2C67 - chains A and B; structure by X-ray diffraction, 1.70 A resolution.

# Chain A (and B)
Protein: Amine oxidase (flavin-containing) B
Organism: Homo sapiens
Notes: EC 1.4.3.4; chain B of this document is another copy of the same molecule, construct and numbering; everything in this record applies to it too
UniProt: P27338 (AOFB_HUMAN); residues 2-520 here correspond to UniProt positions 1-519 (UniProt number = residue number - 1)
Sequence (520 residues; each row starts with the number of its first residue):
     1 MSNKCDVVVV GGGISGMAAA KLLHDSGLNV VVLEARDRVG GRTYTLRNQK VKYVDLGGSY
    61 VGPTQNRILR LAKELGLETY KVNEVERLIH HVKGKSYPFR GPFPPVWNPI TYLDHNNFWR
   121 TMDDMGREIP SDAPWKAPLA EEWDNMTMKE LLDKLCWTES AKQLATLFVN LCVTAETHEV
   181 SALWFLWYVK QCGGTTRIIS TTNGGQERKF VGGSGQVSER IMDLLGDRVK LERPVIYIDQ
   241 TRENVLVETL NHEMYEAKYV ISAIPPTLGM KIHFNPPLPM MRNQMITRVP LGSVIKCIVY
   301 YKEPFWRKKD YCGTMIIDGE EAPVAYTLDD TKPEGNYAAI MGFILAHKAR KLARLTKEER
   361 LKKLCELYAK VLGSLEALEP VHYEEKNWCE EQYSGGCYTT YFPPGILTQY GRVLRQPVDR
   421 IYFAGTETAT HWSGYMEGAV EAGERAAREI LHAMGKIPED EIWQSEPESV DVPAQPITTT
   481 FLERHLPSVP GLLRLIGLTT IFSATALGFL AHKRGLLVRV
Unresolved in the structure: 1-2, 502-520 (chain B: 1-2, 497-520)
Covalently attached groups: flavin-adenine dinucleotide (FAD) linked to Cys-397
Residues lining bound ligands:
  - FAD (flavin-adenine dinucleotide): Val-10, Gly-11, Gly-12, Gly-13, Ile-14, Ser-15, Gly-16, Leu-33, Glu-34, Ala-35, Arg-36, Gly-40, Gly-41, Arg-42, Thr-43, Leu-56, Gly-57, Gly-58, Ser-59, Tyr-60, Arg-233, Pro-234, Val-235, Ala-263, Ile-264, Pro-265, Leu-268, Ile-272, Val-294, Lys-296, Phe-343, Trp-388, Tyr-393, Tyr-398, Gly-425, Thr-426, Gly-434, Tyr-435, Met-436, Glu-437, Ala-439
  - N-methyl-1(R)-aminoindan (RM1): Tyr-60, Leu-171, Cys-172, Ile-198, Ile-199, Gln-206, Tyr-326, Phe-343, Tyr-398, Gly-434, Tyr-435
What the authors report for this chain:
  - conformationally variable residues (side-chain flip): Ile-199
  - binding site for N-methyl-1(R)-aminoindan: Tyr-398, Tyr-435

# How chain A and chain B interact
Pairs across the interface - 87 pairs, chain A then chain B:
  Asn-145(A) / His-178(B)  hydrogen bond
  Glu-150(A) / Glu-150(B)
  His-178(A) / Asn-145(B)  hydrogen bond
  His-178(A) / Pro-404(B)
  His-178(A) / Gly-405(B)
  Glu-179(A) / Pro-404(B)
  Val-235(A) / His-273(B)
  Ile-236(A) / Ile-236(B)  hydrophobic
  Ile-236(A) / His-273(B)
  Tyr-237(A) / Leu-250(B)  hydrophobic
  Glu-248(A) / His-252(B)  salt bridge
  Leu-250(A) / Tyr-237(B)  hydrophobic
  His-252(A) / Glu-248(B)  salt bridge
  His-252(A) / His-252(B)
  Thr-267(A) / Met-270(B)
  Leu-268(A) / Met-270(B)  hydrophobic
  Met-270(A) / Thr-267(B)
  Met-270(A) / Leu-268(B)  hydrophobic
  Met-270(A) / Met-270(B)  hydrophobic
  Met-270(A) / Lys-271(B)  hydrogen bond (backbone-side chain)
  Lys-271(A) / Met-270(B)  hydrogen bond (side chain-backbone)
  Lys-271(A) / Ile-272(B)  hydrogen bond (side chain-backbone)
  Lys-271(A) / His-273(B)  hydrogen bond (backbone-side chain)
  Ile-272(A) / Lys-271(B)  hydrogen bond (backbone-side chain)
  Ile-272(A) / Gln-392(B)
  His-273(A) / Val-235(B)
  His-273(A) / Ile-236(B)
  His-273(A) / Lys-271(B)  hydrogen bond (side chain-backbone)
  His-273(A) / Gln-392(B)
  His-273(A) / Tyr-393(B)  hydrogen bond
  Phe-274(A) / Gln-392(B)  hydrogen bond (backbone-side chain)
  Met-280(A) / Ala-353(B)  hydrophobic
  Met-280(A) / Asn-387(B)
  Met-280(A) / Cys-389(B)  hydrophobic
  Asn-283(A) / Cys-389(B)  hydrogen bond (side chain-backbone)
  Asn-283(A) / Glu-390(B)
  Asn-283(A) / Glu-391(B)  hydrogen bond (side chain-backbone)
  Asn-283(A) / Gln-392(B)
  Gln-284(A) / Leu-291(B)
  Gln-284(A) / Gly-292(B)  hydrogen bond (side chain-backbone)
  Gln-284(A) / Ser-293(B)  hydrogen bond
  Gln-284(A) / Cys-389(B)  hydrogen bond
  Gln-284(A) / Gly-395(B)  hydrogen bond (side chain-backbone)
  Gln-284(A) / Gly-396(B)
  Thr-287(A) / Thr-287(B)
  Thr-287(A) / Pro-290(B)
  Arg-288(A) / Pro-290(B)
  Arg-288(A) / Leu-291(B)  hydrogen bond (side chain-backbone)
  Arg-288(A) / Ser-293(B)  hydrogen bond
  Arg-288(A) / Tyr-401(B)
  Pro-290(A) / Thr-287(B)
  Pro-290(A) / Arg-288(B)
  Leu-291(A) / Gln-284(B)
  Leu-291(A) / Arg-288(B)  hydrogen bond (backbone-side chain)
  Gly-292(A) / Gln-284(B)  hydrogen bond (backbone-side chain)
  Ser-293(A) / Gln-284(B)  hydrogen bond
  Ser-293(A) / Arg-288(B)  hydrogen bond
  Ser-293(A) / Tyr-410(B)
  His-347(A) / Gln-409(B)
  Arg-350(A) / Arg-288(B)
  Arg-350(A) / Gln-409(B)  hydrogen bond
  Arg-350(A) / Tyr-410(B)  hydrogen bond
  Ala-353(A) / Met-280(B)  hydrophobic
  Asn-387(A) / Met-280(B)
  Cys-389(A) / Met-280(B)  hydrophobic
  Cys-389(A) / Asn-283(B)  hydrogen bond (backbone-side chain)
  Cys-389(A) / Gln-284(B)  hydrogen bond
  Glu-390(A) / Asn-283(B)
  Glu-391(A) / Asn-283(B)  hydrogen bond (backbone-side chain)
  Gln-392(A) / Ile-272(B)
  Gln-392(A) / His-273(B)
  Gln-392(A) / Phe-274(B)  hydrogen bond (side chain-backbone)
  Gln-392(A) / Asn-283(B)
  Tyr-393(A) / His-273(B)  hydrogen bond
  Gly-395(A) / Gln-284(B)  hydrogen bond (backbone-side chain)
  Gly-396(A) / Gln-284(B)
  Tyr-401(A) / Arg-288(B)
  Tyr-401(A) / Ile-406(B)
  Pro-404(A) / His-178(B)
  Pro-404(A) / Glu-179(B)
  Pro-404(A) / Pro-404(B)  hydrophobic
  Gly-405(A) / His-178(B)
  Ile-406(A) / Tyr-401(B)
  Gln-409(A) / His-347(B)
  Gln-409(A) / Arg-350(B)  hydrogen bond
  Tyr-410(A) / Ser-293(B)  hydrogen bond
  Tyr-410(A) / Arg-350(B)  hydrogen bond
Interface residues without a listed pair, chain A (51 interface residues in all): Thr-147, Pro-234, Pro-277, Leu-278, Met-281, Val-289, Ala-349, Pro-403
Interface residues without a listed pair, chain B (50 interface residues in all): Thr-147, Pro-234, Pro-277, Leu-278, Met-281, Val-289, Pro-403

# Summary
51 residues of chain A face 50 of chain B across their interface; the contacts include 33 hydrogen bonds and 2
salt bridges. Among the polar pairs are Glu-248(A)/His-252(B), Asn-145(A)/His-178(B) and
Met-270(A)/Lys-271(B). Chain A binds N-methyl-1(R)-aminoindan. From the paper: a binding site for
N-methyl-1(R)-aminoindan at Tyr-398(A) and Tyr-435(A); conformational variability at Ile-199(A).
Chain A and chain B are both Amine oxidase (flavin-containing) B (Homo sapiens); the structure, MAO inhibition
by rasagiline analogues, was determined by X-ray diffraction together with 2C64, 2C65 and 2C66 from the same
study.
